PDB entry 4PU4 | X-ray diffraction, 3.79 A resolution | chains B and D of the 6 polymer chains in the assembly

[Chain B]
Name: Toxin-antitoxin system toxin HipA family
From: Shewanella oneidensis
UniProt: Q8EIX3 (Q8EIX3_SHEON); residue numbers follow UniProt; this construct covers 1-433
Chain sequence (454 residues; each row starts with the number of its first residue; numbers below 1 keep their minus sign (Met-20 is residue -20)):
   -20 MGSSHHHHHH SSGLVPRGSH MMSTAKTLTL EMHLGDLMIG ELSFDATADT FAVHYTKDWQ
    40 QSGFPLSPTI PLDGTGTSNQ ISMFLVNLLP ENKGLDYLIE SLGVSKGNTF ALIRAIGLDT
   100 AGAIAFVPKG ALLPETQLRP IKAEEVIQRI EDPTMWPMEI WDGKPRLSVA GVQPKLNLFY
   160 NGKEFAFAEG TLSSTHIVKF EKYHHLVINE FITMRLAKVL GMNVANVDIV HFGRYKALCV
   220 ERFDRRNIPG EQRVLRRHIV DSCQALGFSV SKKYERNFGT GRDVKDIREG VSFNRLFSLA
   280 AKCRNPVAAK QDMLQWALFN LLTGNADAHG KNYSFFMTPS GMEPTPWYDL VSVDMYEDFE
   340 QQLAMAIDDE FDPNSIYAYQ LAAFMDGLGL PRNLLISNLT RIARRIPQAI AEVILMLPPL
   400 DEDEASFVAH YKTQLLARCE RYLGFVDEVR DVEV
Not modelled in the structure: -20 to 6, 137-144
Construct notes: expression tag (-20 to 0)
Modified residues: Ser147 (phosphoserine; SEP)
Curated features (UniProtKB/Swiss-Prot):
  - DNA-binding region: Arg380 to Arg384, Arg429
  - active site: Asp306 (Proton acceptor)
  - binding site (ATP): Val151 to Lys154, Lys178, Glu220 to Phe222, His308 to Asn311, Tyr327, Asp328
  - modified residue: Ser147 (Phosphoserine)
From the paper describing this entry:
  - post-translational modification sites: Ser147
  - mutagenesis - D306Q: abolished catalytic activity
  - mutagenesis - D306Q (KD of 300 nM): unchanged binding to HipBso:DNA complex

[Chain D]
Name: Toxin-antitoxin system antidote transcriptional repressor Xre family
From: Shewanella oneidensis
UniProt: Q8EIX4 (Q8EIX4_SHEON); residues 21-98 here correspond to UniProt positions 1-78 (UniProt number = residue number - 20)
Chain sequence (118 residues; row label = number of the first residue in the row; numbers below 1 keep their minus sign (Met-19 is residue -19)):
   -19 MGSSHHHHHH SSGLVPRGSH MMNGTDIKAK VYEDTLLETI MASPLNQQSL GLLIKERRKS
    41 AALTQDVAAM LCGVTKKTLI RVEKGEDVYI STVFKILDGL GIDIVSAQTS DTETNGWY
Not modelled in the structure: -19 to 19, 98
Construct notes: expression tag (-19 to 20)

[How chain B and chain D interact]
Residue-residue contacts (6; chain B residue first):
  Arg225(B) - Trp97(D)
  Leu234(B) - Trp97(D)  hydrophobic
  Arg235(B) - Trp97(D)
  Arg236(B) - Gly96(D)
  Arg236(B) - Trp97(D)
  Arg283(B) - Asp91(D)  salt bridge
Interface residues without a listed pair, chain B (8 interface residues in all): Leu13, Ser41, Ser319
Interface residues without a listed pair, chain D (5 interface residues in all): Thr92, Glu93

[In short]
Chain B and chain D form an interface of 8 and 5 residues respectively, with 1 salt bridge. Its one
salt-bridged contact is Arg283(B)-Asp91(D). From UniProt: a DNA-binding region, active-site residue Asp306(B)
and 14 ATP-binding residues on chain B. The paper reports that D306Q of chain B abolishes catalytic activity;
a modification site at Ser147(B).
Chain B is Toxin-antitoxin system toxin HipA family and chain D is Toxin-antitoxin system antidote
transcriptional repressor Xre family, both from Shewanella oneidensis; the structure, Shewanella oneidensis
MR-1 Toxin Antitoxin System HipA, HipB and its operator DNA complex (space group P21), was determined by X-ray
diffraction (same publication as 4PU3, 4PU5, 4PU7 and 4PU8).
